PDB entry 9BH9 | electron microscopy, 3.50 A resolution | chains A and X of the 4 polymer chains in the assembly

# Chain A
Molecule: DNA polymerase theta
Source organism: Homo sapiens
Notes: EC 3.6.4.12, 2.7.7.7, 2.7.7.49
UniProtKB: O75417 (DPOLQ_HUMAN); residues 2-894 here = UniProt positions 2-894
Sequence (893 residues; each row starts with the number of its first residue):
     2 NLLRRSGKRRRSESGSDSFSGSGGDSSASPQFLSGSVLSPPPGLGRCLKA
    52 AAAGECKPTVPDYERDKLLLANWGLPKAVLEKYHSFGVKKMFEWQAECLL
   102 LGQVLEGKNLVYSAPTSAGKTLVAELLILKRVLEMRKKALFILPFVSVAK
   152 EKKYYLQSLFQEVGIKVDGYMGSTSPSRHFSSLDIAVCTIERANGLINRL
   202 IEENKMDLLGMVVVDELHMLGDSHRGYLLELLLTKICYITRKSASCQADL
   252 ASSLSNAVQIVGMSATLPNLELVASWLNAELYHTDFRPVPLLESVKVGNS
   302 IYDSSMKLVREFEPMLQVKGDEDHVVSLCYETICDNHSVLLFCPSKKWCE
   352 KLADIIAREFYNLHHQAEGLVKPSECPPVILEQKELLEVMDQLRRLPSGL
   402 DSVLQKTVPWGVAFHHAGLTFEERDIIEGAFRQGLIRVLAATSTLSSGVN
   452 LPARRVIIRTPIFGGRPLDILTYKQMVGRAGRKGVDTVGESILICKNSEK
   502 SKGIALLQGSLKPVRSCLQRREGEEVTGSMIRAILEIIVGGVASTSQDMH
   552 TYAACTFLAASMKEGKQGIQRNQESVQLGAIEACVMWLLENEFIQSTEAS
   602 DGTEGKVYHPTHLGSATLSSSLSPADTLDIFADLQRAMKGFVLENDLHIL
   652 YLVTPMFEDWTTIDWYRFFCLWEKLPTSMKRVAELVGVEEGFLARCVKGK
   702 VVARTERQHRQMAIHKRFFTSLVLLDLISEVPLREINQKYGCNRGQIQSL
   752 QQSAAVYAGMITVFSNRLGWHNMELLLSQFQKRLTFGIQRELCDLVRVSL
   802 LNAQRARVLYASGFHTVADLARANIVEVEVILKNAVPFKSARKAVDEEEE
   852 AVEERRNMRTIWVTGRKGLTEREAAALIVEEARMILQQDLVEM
Disordered / not traced: 2-67, 247-255, 369-376, 565-576, 601-605, 864-867, 893-894

# Chain X
Molecule: Stem-loop DNA with microhomology in the 3' overhang
Sequence (56 nucleotides; row label = number of the first residue in the row):
     1 TTTTTTTTTTTTTTTTCACTGTGAGCTTAGCGTTAGAGTAGGTTTTTTTG
    51 CCCGGG
Disordered / not traced: 1-42

# Chain A / chain X interface
Contacting residue pairs - 48 pairs, chain A then chain X:
  Pro-145(A) / DT49(X)  phosphate contact
  Phe-146(A) / DT48(X)  sugar contact
  Phe-146(A) / DT49(X)  phosphate contact
  Val-147(A) / DT49(X)  phosphate contact
  Gly-173(A) / DG50(X)  hydrogen bond to the phosphate
  Gly-173(A) / DC51(X)  hydrogen bond to the base
  Ser-174(A) / DC51(X)  base contact
  Ser-176(A) / DC52(X)  hydrogen bond to the base
  Thr-190(A) / DT49(X)  phosphate contact
  Thr-190(A) / DG50(X)  hydrogen bond to the phosphate
  Glu-192(A) / DT49(X)  sugar contact
  Glu-192(A) / DG50(X)  sugar contact
  Arg-193(A) / DG50(X)  sugar contact
  Arg-193(A) / DC51(X)  salt bridge to the phosphate
  Arg-193(A) / DC52(X)  base contact
  Gly-196(A) / DC51(X)  phosphate contact
  Arg-200(A) / DC51(X)  salt bridge to the phosphate
  Arg-200(A) / DC52(X)  salt bridge to the phosphate
  Arg-226(A) / DT49(X)  sugar contact
  Pro-345(A) / DT46(X)  sugar contact
  Ser-346(A) / DT45(X)  phosphate contact
  Ser-346(A) / DT46(X)  sugar contact
  Lys-347(A) / DT46(X)  salt bridge to the phosphate
  Lys-347(A) / DT47(X)  salt bridge to the phosphate
  His-417(A) / DT47(X)  phosphate contact
  Ala-418(A) / DT47(X)  hydrogen bond to the phosphate
  Arg-425(A) / DT48(X)  salt bridge to the phosphate
  Thr-443(A) / DT46(X)  phosphate contact
  Thr-443(A) / DT47(X)  hydrogen bond to the phosphate
  Ser-444(A) / DT46(X)  hydrogen bond to the base
  Ser-444(A) / DT47(X)  sugar contact
  Thr-445(A) / DT47(X)  sugar contact
  Gly-465(A) / DT45(X)  base contact
  Gly-466(A) / DT45(X)  base contact
  Ser-620(A) / DC51(X)  sugar contact
  Ser-622(A) / DG50(X)  hydrogen bond to the phosphate
  Ser-622(A) / DC51(X)  hydrogen bond to the phosphate
  Phe-658(A) / DT49(X)  base contact
  Phe-658(A) / DG50(X)  base contact
  Ser-754(A) / DT49(X)  base contact
  Ala-756(A) / DC51(X)  base contact
  Val-757(A) / DG50(X)  base contact
  Val-757(A) / DC51(X)  base contact
  Tyr-758(A) / DG50(X)  base contact
  Gly-760(A) / DC51(X)  base contact
  Met-761(A) / DG50(X)  sugar contact
  Met-761(A) / DC51(X)  hydrogen bond to the base
  Val-764(A) / DC52(X)  sugar contact
Interface residues without a listed pair, chain A (37 interface residues in all): Met-172, Gly-419, Ser-621, Gln-782

# Overview
37 residues of chain A face 8 of chain X across their interface; the contacts include 10 hydrogen bonds and 6
salt bridges. Among the polar pairs are Gly-173(A)/DC51(X), Ser-176(A)/DC52(X) and Ser-444(A)/DT46(X).
Chain A is DNA polymerase theta (Homo sapiens) and chain X is Stem-loop DNA with microhomology in the 3'
overhang; the structure, Human DNA polymerase theta helicase domain dimer bound to DNA in the microhomology
aligning conformation, was determined by electron microscopy together with 9BH6, 9BH7, 9BH8 and 9BHA from the
same study.
